PDB entry 2BTO | X-ray diffraction, 2.50 A resolution | chains A and B of the 3 polymer chains in the assembly

Chain A (and B):
Molecule: Tubulin btuba
Organism: Prosthecobacter dejongeii
Notes: chain B of this document is another copy of the same molecule, construct and numbering; everything in this record applies to it too
Reference sequence: Q8GCC5 (Q8GCC5_9BACT); numbering as in UniProt (aligned over 1-473)
Chain sequence (473 residues; row label = number of the first residue in the row):
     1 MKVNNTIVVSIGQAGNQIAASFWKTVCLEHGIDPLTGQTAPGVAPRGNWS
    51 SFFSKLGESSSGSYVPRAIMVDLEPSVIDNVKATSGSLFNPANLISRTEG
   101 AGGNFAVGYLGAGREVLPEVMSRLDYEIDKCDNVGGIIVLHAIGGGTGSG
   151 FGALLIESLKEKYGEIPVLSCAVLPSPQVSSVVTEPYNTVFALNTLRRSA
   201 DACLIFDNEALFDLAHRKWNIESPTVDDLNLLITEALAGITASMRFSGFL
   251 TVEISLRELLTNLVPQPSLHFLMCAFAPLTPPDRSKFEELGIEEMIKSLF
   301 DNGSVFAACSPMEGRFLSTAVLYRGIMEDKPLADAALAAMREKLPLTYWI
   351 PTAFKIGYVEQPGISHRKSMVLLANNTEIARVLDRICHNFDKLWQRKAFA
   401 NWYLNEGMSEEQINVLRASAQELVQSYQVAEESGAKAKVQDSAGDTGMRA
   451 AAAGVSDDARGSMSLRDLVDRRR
Not modelled in the structure: 1-2, 60-61, 247-252, 284-288, 327-330, 433-473 (chain B: 1-2, 178-182, 348-349, 433-473)
Construct notes: conflict Ser-255 (Thr in Q8GCC5)
Small-molecule neighbours: GTP (guanosine-5'-triphosphate): Ile-11, Gly-12, Gln-13, Ala-14, Gln-17, Ile-18, Gly-100, Ala-101, Gly-102, Gly-103, Asn-104, Ala-142, Gly-144, Gly-145, Gly-146, Thr-147, Gly-148, Val-173, Pro-175, Glu-185, Asn-208, Val-226, Leu-229, Asn-230, Ile-233

How chain A and chain B interact:
Pairs across the interface (27):
  Leu-28(A) / Asp-283(B)
  Glu-74(A) / Ala-40(B)
  Glu-74(A) / Pro-41(B)
  Ser-76(A) / Asp-33(B)
  Asp-79(A) / Asp-33(B)
  Asp-79(A) / Leu-35(B)
  Asp-79(A) / Thr-36(B)
  Asn-80(A) / Leu-28(B)
  Asn-80(A) / Pro-34(B)
  Lys-82(A) / Leu-35(B)
  Ala-83(A) / Lys-24(B)  hydrogen bond (backbone-side chain)
  Ala-83(A) / Pro-34(B)  hydrophobic
  Thr-84(A) / Leu-28(B)
  Thr-98(A) / Pro-41(B)
  Glu-99(A) / Pro-41(B)
  Asp-227(A) / Lys-286(B)  salt bridge
  Asp-228(A) / Arg-367(B)  salt bridge
  Leu-231(A) / Lys-286(B)
  Pro-282(A) / Phe-287(B)
  Pro-282(A) / Glu-288(B)
  Pro-282(A) / Glu-289(B)  hydrogen bond (backbone-backbone)
  Pro-282(A) / Arg-367(B)
  Asp-283(A) / Glu-289(B)
  Asp-283(A) / Glu-328(B)
  Ile-364(A) / Asp-283(B)
  Ile-364(A) / Phe-287(B)  hydrophobic
  Ser-365(A) / Phe-287(B)
Also at the interface, not in a pair above, chain A (23 interface residues in all): Thr-25, Pro-75, Trp-219, Ile-221, Thr-234, Glu-235
Also at the interface, not in a pair above, chain B (19 interface residues in all): Leu-290, Gly-291, Ile-326, Lys-368

Overview:
The interface between chain A and chain B involves 23 residues on one side and 19 on the other; the contacts
include 2 hydrogen bonds and 2 salt bridges. Among the polar pairs are Asp-227(A)/Lys-286(B),
Asp-228(A)/Arg-367(B) and Ala-83(A)/Lys-24(B). Bound to chain A: GTP.
Chain A and chain B are both Tubulin btuba (Prosthecobacter dejongeii); the structure, Structure of BtubA from
Prosthecobacter dejongeii, was determined by X-ray diffraction (same publication as 2BTQ).
